Entry 5W9J (electron microscopy, 4.80 A resolution (low resolution: residue-level contacts below are approximate; hydrogen-bond / salt-bridge calls are withheld)); this record covers chains D and E of the 12 polymer chains in the assembly.

# Chain D
Protein: Spike glycoprotein
From: Middle East respiratory syndrome-related coronavirus
Notes: engineered mutation(s): V1060P, L1061P
UniProt: W5ZZF5 (W5ZZF5_9BETC); numbering as in UniProt (aligned over 1-1291)
Sequence (1329 residues; numbered 1 to 1329; the number before each row is that of its first residue):
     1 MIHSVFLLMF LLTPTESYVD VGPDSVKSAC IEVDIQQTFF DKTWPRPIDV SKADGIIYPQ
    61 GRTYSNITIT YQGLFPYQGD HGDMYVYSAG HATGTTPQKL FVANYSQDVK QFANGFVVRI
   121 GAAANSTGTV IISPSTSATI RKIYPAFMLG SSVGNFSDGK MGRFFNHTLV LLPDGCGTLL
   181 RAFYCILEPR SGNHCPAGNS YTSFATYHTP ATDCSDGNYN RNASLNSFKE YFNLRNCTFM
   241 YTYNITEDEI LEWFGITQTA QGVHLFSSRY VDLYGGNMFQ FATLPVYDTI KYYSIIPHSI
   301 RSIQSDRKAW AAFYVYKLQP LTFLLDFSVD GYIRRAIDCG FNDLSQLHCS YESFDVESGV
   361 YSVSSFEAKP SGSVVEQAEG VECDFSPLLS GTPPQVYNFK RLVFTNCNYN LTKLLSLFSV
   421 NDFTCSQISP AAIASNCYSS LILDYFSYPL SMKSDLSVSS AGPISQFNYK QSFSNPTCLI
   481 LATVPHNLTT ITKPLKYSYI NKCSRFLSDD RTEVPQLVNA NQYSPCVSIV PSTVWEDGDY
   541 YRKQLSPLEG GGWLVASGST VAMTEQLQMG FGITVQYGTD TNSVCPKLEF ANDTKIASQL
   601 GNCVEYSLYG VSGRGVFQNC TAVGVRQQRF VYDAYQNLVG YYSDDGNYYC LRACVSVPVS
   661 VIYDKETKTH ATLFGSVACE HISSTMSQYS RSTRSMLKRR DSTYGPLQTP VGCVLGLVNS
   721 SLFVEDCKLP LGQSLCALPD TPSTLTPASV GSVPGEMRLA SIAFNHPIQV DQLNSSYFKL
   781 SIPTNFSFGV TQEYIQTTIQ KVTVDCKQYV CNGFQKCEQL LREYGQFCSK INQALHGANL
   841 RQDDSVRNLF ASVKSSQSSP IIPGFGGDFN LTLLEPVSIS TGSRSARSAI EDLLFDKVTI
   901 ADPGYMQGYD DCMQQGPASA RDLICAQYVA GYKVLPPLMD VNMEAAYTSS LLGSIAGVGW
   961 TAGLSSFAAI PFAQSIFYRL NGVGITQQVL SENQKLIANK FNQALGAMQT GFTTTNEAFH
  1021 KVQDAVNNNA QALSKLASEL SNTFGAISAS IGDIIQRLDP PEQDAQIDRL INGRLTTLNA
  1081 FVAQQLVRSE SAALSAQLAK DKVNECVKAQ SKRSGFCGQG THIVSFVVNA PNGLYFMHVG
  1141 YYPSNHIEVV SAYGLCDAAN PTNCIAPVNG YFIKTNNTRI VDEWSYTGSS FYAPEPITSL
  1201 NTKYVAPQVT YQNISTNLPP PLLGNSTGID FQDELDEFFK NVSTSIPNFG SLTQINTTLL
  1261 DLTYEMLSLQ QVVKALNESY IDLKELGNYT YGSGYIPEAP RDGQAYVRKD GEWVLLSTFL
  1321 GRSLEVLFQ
Unresolved in the structure: 1-752, 878-885, 1224-1329
Differences from the reference sequence: conflict Phe506 (Leu in W5ZZF5), Ala748 (Arg in W5ZZF5), Gly751 (Arg in W5ZZF5), Pro1060 (Val in W5ZZF5), Pro1061 (Leu in W5ZZF5); expression tag (1292-1329)
Disulfide bonds: Cys806-Cys828, Cys811-Cys817, Cys912-Cys925, Cys1106-Cys1117, Cys1156-Cys1164

# Chain E
Protein: G4 vh
From: Mus musculus
Sequence (233 residues; numbered 1 to 224 plus 9 insertion-coded residues; the number before each row is that of its first residue; a row labelled like 82A-82C holds insertion residues (82A, then the next letters in order)):
     1 QVQLQQSGPE LVRPGVSVKI SCKGSGYTFT DYAIHWVKQS HAKSLEWIGV FS
   52A T
    53 YYGNTNYNQK FKGRATMTVD KSSSTAYMEL
82A-82C ARL
    83 TSEDSAIYYC ARKSYYVD
100A-100E YVDAM
   101 DYWGQGTSVT VSSASTTPPS VYPLAPGSAA QTNSMVTLGC LVKGYFPEPV TVTWNSGSLS
   161 SGVHTFPAVL QSDLYTLSSS VTVPSSTWPS ETVTCNVAHP ASSTKVDKKI VPRDCGKGLE
   221 VLFQ
Unresolved in the structure: 111-224
Disulfide bonds: Cys22-Cys92

# How chain D and chain E interact
Contacting residue pairs (27):
  Val1149(D) - Tyr100A(E)
  Val1150(D) - Tyr100A(E)
  Lys1174(D) - Tyr100A(E)
  Thr1175(D) - Tyr97(E)
  Thr1175(D) - Tyr100A(E)
  Asn1176(D) - Tyr97(E)
  Asn1176(D) - Asp100(E)
  Asn1176(D) - Tyr100A(E)
  Asn1177(D) - Lys95(E)
  Asn1177(D) - Tyr97(E)
  Thr1178(D) - Asp31(E)
  Thr1178(D) - Tyr32(E)
  Thr1178(D) - Ala33(E)
  Thr1178(D) - Lys95(E)
  Thr1178(D) - Ser96(E)
  Arg1179(D) - Asp31(E)
  Arg1179(D) - Ser52(E)
  Arg1179(D) - Tyr53(E)
  Arg1179(D) - Tyr54(E)
  Ile1180(D) - Lys95(E)
  Val1181(D) - Ala33(E)
  Val1181(D) - Val50(E)
  Val1181(D) - Ser52(E)
  Val1181(D) - Asn56(E)
  Val1181(D) - Asn58(E)
  Pro1196(D) - Tyr54(E)
  Asn1217(D) - Asn58(E)
Interface residues without a listed pair, chain E (18 interface residues in all): Thr30, Phe51, Thr57, Val99

# In short
12 residues of chain D and 18 residues of chain E are in contact.
Here chain D is Spike glycoprotein (Middle East respiratory syndrome-related coronavirus) and chain E is G4 vh
(Mus musculus). Entry 5W9J (MERS S ectodomain trimer in complex with variable domain of neutralizing antibody
G4) was determined by electron microscopy together with 5VZR, 5W9H, 5W9I, 5W9K, 5W9L, 5W9M and 3 further
entries from the same study.
